PDB entry 7V89 | electron microscopy, 2.80 A resolution | chains C and H of the 6 polymer chains in the assembly

== Chain C ==
Name: Spike glycoprotein
Source organism: Severe acute respiratory syndrome coronavirus 2
UniProt: P0DTC2 (SPIKE_SARS2); aligned to UniProt positions 1-1206 over residues 1-1206 (the alignment contains insertions or deletions, so no single offset holds)
Chain sequence (1281 residues; numbered 1 to 1281; the number before each row is that of its first residue):
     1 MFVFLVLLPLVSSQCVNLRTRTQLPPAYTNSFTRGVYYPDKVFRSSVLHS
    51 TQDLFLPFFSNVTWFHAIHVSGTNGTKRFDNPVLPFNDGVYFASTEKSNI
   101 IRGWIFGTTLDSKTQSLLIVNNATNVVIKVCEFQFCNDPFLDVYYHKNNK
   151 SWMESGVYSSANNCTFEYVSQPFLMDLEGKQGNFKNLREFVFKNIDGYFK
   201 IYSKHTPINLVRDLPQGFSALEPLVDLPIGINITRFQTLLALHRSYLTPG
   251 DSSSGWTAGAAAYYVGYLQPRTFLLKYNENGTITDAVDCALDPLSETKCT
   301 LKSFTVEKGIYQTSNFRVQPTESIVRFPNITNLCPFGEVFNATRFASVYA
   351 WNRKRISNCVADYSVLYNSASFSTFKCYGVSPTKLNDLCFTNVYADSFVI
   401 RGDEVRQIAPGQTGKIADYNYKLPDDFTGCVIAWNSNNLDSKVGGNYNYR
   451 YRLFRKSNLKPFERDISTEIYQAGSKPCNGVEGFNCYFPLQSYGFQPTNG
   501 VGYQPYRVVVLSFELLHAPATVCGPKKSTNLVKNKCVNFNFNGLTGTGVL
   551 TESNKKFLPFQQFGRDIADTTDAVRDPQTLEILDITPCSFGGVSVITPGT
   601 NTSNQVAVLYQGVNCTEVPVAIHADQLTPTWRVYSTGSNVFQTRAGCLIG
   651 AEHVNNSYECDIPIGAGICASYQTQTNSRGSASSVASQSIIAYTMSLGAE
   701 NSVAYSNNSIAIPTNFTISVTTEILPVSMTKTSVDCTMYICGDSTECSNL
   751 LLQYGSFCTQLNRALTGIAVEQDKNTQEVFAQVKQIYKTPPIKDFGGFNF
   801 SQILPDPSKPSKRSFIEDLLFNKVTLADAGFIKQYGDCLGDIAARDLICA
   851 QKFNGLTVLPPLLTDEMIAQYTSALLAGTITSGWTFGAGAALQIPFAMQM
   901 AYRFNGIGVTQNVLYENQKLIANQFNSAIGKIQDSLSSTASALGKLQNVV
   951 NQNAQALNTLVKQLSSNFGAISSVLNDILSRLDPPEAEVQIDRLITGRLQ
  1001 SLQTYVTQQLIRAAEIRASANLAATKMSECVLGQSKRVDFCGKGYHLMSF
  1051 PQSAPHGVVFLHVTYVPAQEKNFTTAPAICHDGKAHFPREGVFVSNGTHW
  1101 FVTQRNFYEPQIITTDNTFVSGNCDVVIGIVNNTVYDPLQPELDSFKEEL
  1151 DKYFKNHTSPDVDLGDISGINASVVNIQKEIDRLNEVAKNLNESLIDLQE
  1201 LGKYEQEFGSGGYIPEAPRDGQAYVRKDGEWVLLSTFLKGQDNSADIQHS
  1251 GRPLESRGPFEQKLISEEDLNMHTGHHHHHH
Unresolved in the structure: 1-13, 67-80, 145-153, 175-184, 246-259, 620-634, 674-688, 826-852, 1145-1281
Disulfides: C15-C136, C131-C164, C289-C299, C334-C359, C377-C430, C389-C523, C478-C486, C536-C588, C660-C669, C736-C758, C741-C747, C1030-C1041, C1080-C1124
Glycans and other covalent adducts: N-acetylglucosamine (NAG) linked to N61, N122, N163, N232, N280, N329, N341, N601, N614, N655, N707, N715, N799, N1072, N1096, N1132
Differences from the reference sequence: variant R19 (Thr in P0DTC2), D142 (Gly in P0DTC2), G156 (Glu in P0DTC2), R450 (Leu452 in P0DTC2), K476 (Thr478 in P0DTC2), G612 (Asp614 in P0DTC2), N948 (Asp950 in P0DTC2); engineered mutation R679 (Pro681 in P0DTC2), G680 (Arg682 in P0DTC2), S681 (Arg683 in P0DTC2), S683 (Arg685 in P0DTC2), P984 (Lys986 in P0DTC2), P985 (Val987 in P0DTC2); expression tag (1207-1281)
Curated features (UniProtKB/Swiss-Prot):
  - glycosylation: N17 (N-linked (GlcNAc...) (complex) asparagine), N61 (N-linked (GlcNAc...) (hybrid) asparagine), N74 (N-linked (GlcNAc...) (complex) asparagine), N122 (N-linked (GlcNAc...) (hybrid) asparagine), N149 (N-linked (GlcNAc...) (complex) asparagine), T676 (O-linked (GlcNAc...) threonine)

== Chain H ==
Name: Angiotensin-converting enzyme 2, Angiotensin-converting enzyme 2 (ACE2) ectodomain
Source organism: Homo sapiens
Notes: EC 3.4.17.23, 3.4.17.-
UniProt: Q9BYF1 (ACE2_HUMAN); residues 1-615 carry their UniProt numbers (615 of 861 residues fall inside the UniProt entry; the rest is not from it)
Chain sequence (861 residues; numbered 1 to 861; the number before each row is that of its first residue):
     1 MSSSSWLLLSLVAVTAAQSTIEEQAKTFLDKFNHEAEDLFYQSSLASWNY
    51 NTNITEENVQNMNNAGDKWSAFLKEQSTLAQMYPLQEIQNLTVKLQLQAL
   101 QQNGSSVLSEDKSKRLNTILNTMSTIYSTGKVCNPDNPQECLLLEPGLNE
   151 IMANSLDYNERLWAWESWRSEVGKQLRPLYEEYVVLKNEMARANHYEDYG
   201 DYWRGDYEVNGVDGYDYSRGQLIEDVEHTFEEIKPLYEHLHAYVRAKLMN
   251 AYPSYISPIGCLPAHLLGDMWGRFWTNLYSLTVPFGQKPNIDVTDAMVDQ
   301 AWDAQRIFKEAEKFFVSVGLPNMTQGFWENSMLTDPGNVQKAVCHPTAWD
   351 LGKGDFRILMCTKVTMDDFLTAHHEMGHIQYDMAYAAQPFLLRNGANEGF
   401 HEAVGEIMSLSAATPKHLKSIGLLSPDFQEDNETEINFLLKQALTIVGTL
   451 PFTYMLEKWRWMVFKGEIPKDQWMKKWWEMKREIVGVVEPVPHDETYCDP
   501 ASLFHVSNDYSFIRYYTRTLYQFQFQEALCQAAKHEGPLHKCDISNSTEA
   551 GQKLFNMLRLGKSEPWTLALENVVGAKNMNVRPLLNYFEPLFTWLKDQNK
   601 NSFVGWSTDWSPYADGSGGSGSGGSKGEELFTGVVPILVELDGDVNGHKF
   651 SVRGEGEGDATNGKLTLKFICTTGKLPVPWPTLVTTLTYGVQCFSRYPDH
   701 MKRHDFFKSAMPEGYVQERTISFKDDGTYKTRAEVKFEGDTLVNRIELKG
   751 IDFKEDGNILGHKLEYNFNSHNVYITADKQKNGIKANFKIRHNVEDGSVQ
   801 LADHYQQNTPIGDGPVLLPDNHYLSTQSVLSKDPNEKRDHMVLLEFVTAA
   851 GITHGMDELYK
Unresolved in the structure: 1-18, 615-861
Disulfides: C133-C141, C344-C361, C530-C542
Glycans and other covalent adducts: N-acetylglucosamine (NAG) linked to N53, N90, N322
Curated features (UniProtKB/Swiss-Prot):
  - region (Interaction with SARS-CoV spike glycoprotein): D30 to Y41, M82 to P84, K353 to R357
  - active site: E375 (Proton acceptor), H505 (Proton donor)
  - binding site (chloride): R169, W477, K481
  - binding site (substrate): R273, H345, P346, Y515
  - binding site (Zn(2+)): H374, H378, E402
  - glycosylation (N-linked (GlcNAc...) asparagine): N53, N90, N103, N322, N432, N546

== How chain C and chain H interact ==
Pairs across the interface (28):
  Y447(C) - D38(H)  hydrogen bond
  Y447(C) - Q42(H)
  Y451(C) - H34(H)  hydrogen bond
  A473(C) - S19(H)  hydrogen bond (backbone-side chain)
  A473(C) - Q24(H)
  A473(C) - T27(H)
  G474(C) - S19(H)
  G474(C) - Q24(H)
  F484(C) - Y83(H)
  N485(C) - Q24(H)  hydrogen bond
  Y487(C) - Q24(H)
  Y487(C) - T27(H)
  Y487(C) - F28(H)
  Y487(C) - K31(H)
  Y487(C) - Y83(H)  hydrogen bond
  Q491(C) - H34(H)
  S492(C) - H34(H)
  G494(C) - D38(H)
  G494(C) - K353(H)  hydrogen bond (backbone-side chain)
  T498(C) - Y41(H)  hydrogen bond (backbone-side chain)
  T498(C) - N330(H)
  T498(C) - D355(H)
  T498(C) - R357(H)
  N499(C) - Y41(H)
  N499(C) - K353(H)
  G500(C) - G354(H)
  Y503(C) - K353(H)
  Y503(C) - G354(H)
Other interface residues (no listed pair), chain C (18 interface residues in all): F454, Y471, S475, Q496
Other interface residues (no listed pair), chain H (17 interface residues in all): E37, M82

== Summary ==
Chain C and chain H form an interface of 18 and 17 residues respectively, with 7 hydrogen bonds. Polar pairs
include Y447(C)-D38(H), Y451(C)-H34(H) and A473(C)-S19(H). Covalently linked N-acetylglucosamine: at N61(C),
N122(C), N163(C), N232(C), N280(C) and N329(C) and 10 more.
Chain C is Spike glycoprotein (Severe acute respiratory syndrome coronavirus 2) and chain H is
Angiotensin-converting enzyme 2, Angiotensin-converting enzyme 2 (ACE2) ectodomain (Homo sapiens); the
structure, Cryo-EM structure of SARS-CoV-2 S-Delta variant (B.1.617.2) in complex with Angiotensin-converting
enzyme 2 (ACE2) ectodomain, three ..., was determined by electron microscopy.
